9PC3 - chains A and F of the 12 polymer chains in the assembly; structure by electron microscopy, 3.69 A resolution.

# Chain A (and F)
Molecule: Vesicle-fusing ATPase
Organism: Cricetulus griseus
Notes: EC 3.6.4.6; chain F of this document is another copy of the same molecule, construct and numbering; everything in this record applies to it too
UniProtKB: P18708 (NSF_CRIGR); residue numbers follow UniProt; this construct covers 1-744
Amino-acid sequence (747 residues; each row starts with the number of its first residue; numbers below 1 keep their minus sign (Gly-2 is residue -2)):
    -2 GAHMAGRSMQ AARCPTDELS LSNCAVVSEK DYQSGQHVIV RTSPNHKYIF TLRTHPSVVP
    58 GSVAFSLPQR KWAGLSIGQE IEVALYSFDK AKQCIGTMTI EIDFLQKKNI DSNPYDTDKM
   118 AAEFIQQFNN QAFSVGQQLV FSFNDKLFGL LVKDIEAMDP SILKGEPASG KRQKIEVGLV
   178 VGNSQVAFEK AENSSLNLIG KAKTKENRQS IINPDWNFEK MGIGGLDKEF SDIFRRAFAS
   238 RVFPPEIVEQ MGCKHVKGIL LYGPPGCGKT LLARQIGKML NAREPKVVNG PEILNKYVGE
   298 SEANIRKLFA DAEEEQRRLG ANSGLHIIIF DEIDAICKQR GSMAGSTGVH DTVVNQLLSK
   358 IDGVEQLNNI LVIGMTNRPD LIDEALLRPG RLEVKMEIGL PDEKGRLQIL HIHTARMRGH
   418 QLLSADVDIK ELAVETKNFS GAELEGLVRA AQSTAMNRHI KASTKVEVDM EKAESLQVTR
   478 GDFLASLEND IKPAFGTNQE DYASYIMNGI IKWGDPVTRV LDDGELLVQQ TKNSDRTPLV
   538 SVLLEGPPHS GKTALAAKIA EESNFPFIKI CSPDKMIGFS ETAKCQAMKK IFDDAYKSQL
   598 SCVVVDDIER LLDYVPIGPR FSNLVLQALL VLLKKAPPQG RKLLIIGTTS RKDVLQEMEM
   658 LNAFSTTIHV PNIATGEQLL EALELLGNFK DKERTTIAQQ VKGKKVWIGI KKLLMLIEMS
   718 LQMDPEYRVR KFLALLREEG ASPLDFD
Disordered / not traced: -2 to 211, 741-744 (chain F: -2 to 211, 246-251, 336-343, 741-744)
Construct notes: expression tag (-2 to 0)
Small-molecule neighbours:
  - ADP (adenosine-5'-diphosphate): Gly219, Ile220, Gly221, Pro262, Gly263, Cys264, Gly265, Lys266, Thr267, Leu268, Ile406, His410, Gly438, Ala439, Glu442
  - ATP (adenosine-5'-triphosphate), molecule 1: Asp359, Arg385, Arg388
  - ATP, molecule 2: Tyr502, Met504, Asn505, Gly506, Ile507, Ile508, Trp510, Val514, Pro545, His546, Ser547, Gly548, Lys549, Thr550, Ala551, Ile707, Lys708
Curated features (UniProtKB/Swiss-Prot):
  - binding site (ATP): Asn505 to Trp510, Pro545 to Leu552
  - binding site (Mg(2+)): Thr550
  - modified residue: Lys105 (N6-acetyllysine), Ser207 (Phosphoserine), Tyr259 (Phosphotyrosine), Ser569 (Phosphoserine)
Reported in the primary citation:
  - post-translational modification sites: Ser207 (citing earlier work)

# Chain A / chain F interface
Residue-residue contacts - 25 pairs, chain A then chain F:
  Asn505(A) with Arg533(F)
  Ile574(A) with Val628(F), hydrophobic; Leu629(F), hydrophobic
  Arg607(A) with Gln624(F), hydrogen bond; Leu627(F)
  Asp610(A) with Asn620(F); Gln624(F), hydrogen bond (backbone-side chain)
  Tyr611(A) with Gln624(F)
  Val612(A) with Asn620(F)
  Pro613(A) with Glu656(F)
  Ile614(A) with Pro616(F), hydrophobic; Phe618(F), hydrophobic; Glu654(F); Met655(F), hydrophobic
  Arg617(A) with Phe618(F), hydrogen bond (side chain-backbone)
  Leu683(A) with Arg533(F)
  Asn685(A) with Arg533(F)
  Met712(A) with Thr534(F)
  Glu715(A) with Gln527(F); Ser531(F); Thr534(F), hydrogen bond
  Met716(A) with Gln527(F)
  Gln719(A) with Leu523(F); Gln527(F)
  Met720(A) with Leu523(F), hydrophobic
Other interface residues (no listed pair), chain A (22 interface residues in all): His546, Pro570, Asp571, Phe576, Leu711, Leu718
Other interface residues (no listed pair), chain F (22 interface residues in all): Gln526, Asp532, Lys586, Leu621, Leu623, Lys632, Asn659

# Overview
The chain A/chain F interface involves 22 residues from each chain; the contacts include 4 hydrogen bonds.
Among the polar pairs are Arg607(A)-Gln624(F), Asp610(A)-Gln624(F) and Arg617(A)-Phe618(F). Ligands of chain
A: ADP and ATP. UniProt lists 14 ATP-binding residues and Mg2+-binding residue Thr550(A) on chain A. The paper
reports a modification site at Ser207(A).
Both chains are Vesicle-fusing ATPase (Cricetulus griseus). Entry 9PC3 (21bin20S complex (NSF-alphaSNAP-2:1
syntaxin-1a:SNAP-25), non-hydrolyzing, class 12) was determined by electron microscopy together with 9OJR,
9OJU, 9OJZ, 9OK3, 9OK5, 9OKC and 17 further entries from the same study.
